7RD1 - chains H and N of the 32 polymer chains in the assembly; structure by electron microscopy, 3.07 A resolution.

Chain H:
Protein: Hexon protein
From: Chimpanzee adenovirus Y25
Reference sequence: G9G854 (G9G854_9ADEN); residue numbers follow UniProt; this construct covers 1-942
Chain sequence (942 residues; row label = number of the first residue in the row):
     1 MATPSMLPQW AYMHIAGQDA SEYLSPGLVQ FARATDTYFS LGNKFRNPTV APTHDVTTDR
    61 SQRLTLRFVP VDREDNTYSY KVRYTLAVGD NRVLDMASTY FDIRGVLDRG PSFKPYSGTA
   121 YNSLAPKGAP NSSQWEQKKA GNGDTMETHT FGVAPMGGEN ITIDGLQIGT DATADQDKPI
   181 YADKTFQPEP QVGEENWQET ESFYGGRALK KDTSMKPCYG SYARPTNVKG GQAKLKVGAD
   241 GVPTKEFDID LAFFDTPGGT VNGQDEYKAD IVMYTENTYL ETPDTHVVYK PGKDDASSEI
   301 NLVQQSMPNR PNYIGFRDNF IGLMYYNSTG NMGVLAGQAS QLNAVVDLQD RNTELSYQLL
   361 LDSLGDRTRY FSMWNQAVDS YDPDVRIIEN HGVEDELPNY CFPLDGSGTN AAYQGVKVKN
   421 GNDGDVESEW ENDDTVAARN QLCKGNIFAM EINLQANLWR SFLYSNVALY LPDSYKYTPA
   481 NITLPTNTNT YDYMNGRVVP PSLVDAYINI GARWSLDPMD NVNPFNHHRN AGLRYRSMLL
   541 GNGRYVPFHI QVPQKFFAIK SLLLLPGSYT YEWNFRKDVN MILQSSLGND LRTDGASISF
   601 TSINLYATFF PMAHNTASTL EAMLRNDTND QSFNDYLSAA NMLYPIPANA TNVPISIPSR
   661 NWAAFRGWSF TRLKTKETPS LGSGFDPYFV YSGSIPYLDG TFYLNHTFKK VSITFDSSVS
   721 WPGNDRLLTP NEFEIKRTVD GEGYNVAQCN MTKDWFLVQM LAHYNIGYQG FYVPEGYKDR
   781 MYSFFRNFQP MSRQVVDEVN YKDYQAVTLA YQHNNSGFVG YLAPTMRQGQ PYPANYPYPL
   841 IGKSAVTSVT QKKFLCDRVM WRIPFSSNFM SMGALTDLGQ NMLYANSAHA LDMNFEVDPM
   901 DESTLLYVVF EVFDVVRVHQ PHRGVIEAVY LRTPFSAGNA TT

Chain N:
Protein: Hexon-interlacing protein
From: Chimpanzee adenovirus Y25
Reference sequence: G9G843 (G9G843_9ADEN); numbering as in UniProt (aligned over 1-142)
Chain sequence (142 residues; numbered 1 to 142; the number before each row is that of its first residue):
     1 MSGSGSFEGG VFSPYLTGRL PSWAGVRQNV MGSTVDGRPV QPANSSTLTY ATLSSSSVDA
    61 AAAAAAASAA SAVRGMAMGA GYYGTLVANS SSTNNPASLN EEKLLLLMAQ LEALTQRLGE
   121 LTQQVAQLQE QTRAAVATVK SK
Disordered / not traced: 59-100, 132-142

How chain H and chain N interact:
Contacting residue pairs - 72 pairs, chain H then chain N:
  Tyr-475(H) / Thr-52(N)
  Asp-517(H) / Thr-52(N)
  Asp-517(H) / Leu-53(N)
  Asp-517(H) / Ser-54(N)  hydrogen bond
  Pro-518(H) / Thr-52(N)
  Asp-520(H) / Leu-53(N)
  Pro-647(H) / Leu-16(N)  hydrophobic
  Asn-652(H) / Leu-16(N)
  Asn-652(H) / Thr-17(N)
  Asn-652(H) / Gly-18(N)
  Asn-652(H) / Pro-21(N)
  Asn-652(H) / Ser-22(N)
  Val-653(H) / Thr-17(N)  hydrogen bond (backbone-backbone)
  Pro-654(H) / Tyr-15(N)
  Pro-654(H) / Leu-16(N)  hydrophobic
  Pro-654(H) / Thr-17(N)
  Ile-655(H) / Thr-17(N)  hydrogen bond (backbone-side chain)
  Ser-656(H) / Thr-17(N)
  Thr-707(H) / Leu-53(N)
  Lys-709(H) / Gly-25(N)  hydrogen bond (side chain-backbone)
  Lys-710(H) / Trp-23(N)
  Lys-710(H) / Gly-25(N)
  Ser-712(H) / Arg-19(N)  hydrogen bond
  Ser-712(H) / Trp-23(N)
  Asn-731(H) / Arg-19(N)  hydrogen bond (backbone-side chain)
  Glu-732(H) / Arg-19(N)  salt bridge
  Glu-732(H) / Trp-23(N)
  Lys-736(H) / Ser-55(N)
  Arg-737(H) / Pro-42(N)
  Thr-738(H) / Gln-41(N)
  Thr-738(H) / Pro-42(N)
  Thr-738(H) / Ala-43(N)  hydrogen bond (backbone-backbone)
  Thr-738(H) / Asn-44(N)
  Thr-738(H) / Tyr-50(N)  hydrogen bond
  Thr-738(H) / Ser-56(N)
  Val-739(H) / Pro-39(N)
  Val-739(H) / Val-40(N)  hydrophobic
  Val-739(H) / Gln-41(N)
  Val-739(H) / Pro-42(N)
  Val-739(H) / Ser-56(N)  hydrogen bond (backbone-backbone)
  Val-739(H) / Ser-57(N)
  Asp-740(H) / Val-40(N)
  Asp-740(H) / Ser-57(N)  hydrogen bond
  Gly-741(H) / Val-40(N)
  Asn-745(H) / Ser-57(N)
  Asn-750(H) / Ser-55(N)
  Asn-750(H) / Ser-56(N)  hydrogen bond (side chain-backbone)
  Asn-750(H) / Ser-57(N)
  Val-849(H) / Val-58(N)  hydrophobic
  Thr-850(H) / Ser-57(N)
  Thr-850(H) / Val-58(N)
  Gln-851(H) / Ser-55(N)
  Gln-851(H) / Ser-56(N)
  Lys-852(H) / Ser-55(N)
  Lys-852(H) / Ser-56(N)
  Lys-852(H) / Ser-57(N)
  Lys-853(H) / Leu-53(N)
  Lys-853(H) / Ser-54(N)
  Met-893(H) / Thr-17(N)
  Asn-894(H) / Thr-17(N)
  Asn-894(H) / Arg-19(N)
  Asn-894(H) / Trp-23(N)
  Phe-895(H) / Gly-18(N)
  Glu-896(H) / Trp-23(N)
  Glu-896(H) / Ala-24(N)
  Glu-896(H) / Gly-25(N)
  Glu-896(H) / Val-26(N)
  Val-897(H) / Val-26(N)
  Asp-898(H) / Tyr-50(N)
  Asp-898(H) / Leu-53(N)
  Pro-899(H) / Tyr-50(N)
  Asp-901(H) / Ala-51(N)
Interface residues without a listed pair, chain H (41 interface residues in all): Trp-514, Pro-645, His-706, Met-900
Interface residues without a listed pair, chain N (27 interface residues in all): Gln-28

Overview:
Chain H and chain N form an interface of 41 and 27 residues respectively, with 11 hydrogen bonds and 1 salt
bridge. Among the polar pairs are Glu-732(H)/Arg-19(N), Asp-517(H)/Ser-54(N) and Ile-655(H)/Thr-17(N).
Chain H is Hexon protein and chain N is Hexon-interlacing protein, both from Chimpanzee adenovirus Y25; the
structure, The Capsid Structure of the ChAdOx1 viral vector/chimpanzee adenovirus Y25, was determined by
electron microscopy together with 7OP2 from the same study.
